Entry 9GIK (electron microscopy, 3.58 A resolution); this record covers chain A.

# Chain A
Molecule: Isoform 5 of E3 ubiquitin-protein ligase NEDD4-like
From: Homo sapiens
Notes: EC 2.3.2.26, 2.3.2.36
UniProt: Q96PU5 (NED4L_HUMAN), isoform Q96PU5-5; residues 1-955 here = UniProt positions 1-955
Amino-acid sequence (959 residues; numbered -3 to 955; the number before each row is that of its first residue; numbers below 1 keep their minus sign (Gly-3 is residue -3)):
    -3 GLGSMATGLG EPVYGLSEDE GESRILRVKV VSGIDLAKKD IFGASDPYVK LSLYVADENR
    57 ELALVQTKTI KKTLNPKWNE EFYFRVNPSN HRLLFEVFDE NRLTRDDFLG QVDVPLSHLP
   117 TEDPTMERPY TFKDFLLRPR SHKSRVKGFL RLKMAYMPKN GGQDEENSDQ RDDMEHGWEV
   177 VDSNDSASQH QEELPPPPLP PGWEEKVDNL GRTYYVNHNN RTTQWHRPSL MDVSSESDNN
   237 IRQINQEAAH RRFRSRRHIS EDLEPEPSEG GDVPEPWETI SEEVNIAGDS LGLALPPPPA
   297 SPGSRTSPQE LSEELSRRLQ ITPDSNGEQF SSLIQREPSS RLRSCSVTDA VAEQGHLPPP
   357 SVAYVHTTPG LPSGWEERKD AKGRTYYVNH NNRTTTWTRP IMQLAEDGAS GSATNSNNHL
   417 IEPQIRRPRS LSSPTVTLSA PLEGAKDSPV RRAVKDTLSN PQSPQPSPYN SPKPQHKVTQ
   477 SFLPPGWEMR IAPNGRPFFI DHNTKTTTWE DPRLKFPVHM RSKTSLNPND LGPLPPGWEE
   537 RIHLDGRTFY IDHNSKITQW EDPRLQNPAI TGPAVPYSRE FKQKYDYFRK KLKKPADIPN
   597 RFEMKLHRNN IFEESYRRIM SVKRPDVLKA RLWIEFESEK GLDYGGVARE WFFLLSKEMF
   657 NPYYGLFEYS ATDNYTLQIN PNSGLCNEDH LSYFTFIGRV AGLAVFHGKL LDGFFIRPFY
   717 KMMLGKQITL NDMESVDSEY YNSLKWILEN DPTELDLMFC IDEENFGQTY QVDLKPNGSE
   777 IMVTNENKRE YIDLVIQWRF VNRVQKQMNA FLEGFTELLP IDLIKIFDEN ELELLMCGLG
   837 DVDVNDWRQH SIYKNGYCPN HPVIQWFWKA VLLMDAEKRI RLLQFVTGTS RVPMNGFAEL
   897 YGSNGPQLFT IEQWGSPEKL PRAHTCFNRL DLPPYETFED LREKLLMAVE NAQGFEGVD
Unresolved in the structure: -3 to 8, 157-190, 259-526, 950-955
Differences from the reference sequence: expression tag (-3 to 0)
Swiss-Prot annotation at these positions:
  - modified residue: Ala2 (N-acetylalanine), Ser312 (Phosphoserine), Thr318 (Phosphothreonine), Ser342 (Phosphoserine)
  - natural variant: Pro355 (P355L: Impaired ability to inhibit SCNN)
What the authors report for this chain:
  - catalytic residues: Cys922
  - mutagenesis - R98A/T100A/R101A, R98A/T100A/R101A/N205A/R208A/H214A, R537A/H549A/K552A: increased catalytic activity
  - post-translational modification sites: Ser342, Ser428, Lys580 (citing earlier work)
  - mutagenesis - M122L: unchanged binding to LUVs

# In short
The paper reports the catalytic residue Cys922; R98A/T100A/R101A, R98A/T100A/R101A/N205A/R208A/H214A and
R537A/H549A/K552A increase catalytic activity.
Chain A is Isoform 5 of E3 ubiquitin-protein ligase NEDD4-like (Homo sapiens); the structure, Full-lenght
Nedd4-2 E3 ubiquitin ligase, was determined by electron microscopy, deposited together with 9GIM.
